PDB entry 7Q6W | X-ray diffraction, 1.96 A resolution | chain A

== Chain A ==
Name: ATPase family AAA domain-containing protein 2
Source organism: Homo sapiens
Notes: EC 3.6.1.3; fragment: bromodomain
Reference sequence: Q6PL18 (ATAD2_HUMAN); numbering as in UniProt (aligned over 981-1108)
Sequence (130 residues; row label = number of the first residue in the row):
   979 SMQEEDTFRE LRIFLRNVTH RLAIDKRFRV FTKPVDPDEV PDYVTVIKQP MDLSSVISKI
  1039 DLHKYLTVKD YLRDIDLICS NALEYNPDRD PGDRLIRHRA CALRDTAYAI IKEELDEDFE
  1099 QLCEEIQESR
Differences from the reference sequence: expression tag (979-980)
Ligand contacts: 93L ((1R,9S)-13-[[3-methyl-8-[(1-methylpiperidin-4-yl)amino]-[1,2,4]triazolo[4,3-b]pyridazin-6-yl]carbonyl]-11,13-diazatricyclo[7.3.1.02,7]trideca-2,4,6-trien-10-one): Arg-1007, Val-1008, Phe-1009, Thr-1010, Lys-1011, Pro-1012, Val-1013, Asp-1014, Glu-1017, Val-1018, Tyr-1021, Ala-1060, Tyr-1063, Asn-1064, Gly-1070, Asp-1071, Ile-1074

== In short ==
Chain A binds compound 93L.
Chain A is ATPase family AAA domain-containing protein 2 (Homo sapiens); the structure, Crystal structure of
the bromodomain of ATAD2 with triazolopyridazine (cpd 22), was determined by X-ray diffraction together with
7Q6T, 7Q6U and 7Q6V from the same study.
